PDB entry 3HSS | X-ray diffraction, 1.90 A resolution | chains A and B

== Chain A (and B) ==
Name: putative Bromoperoxidase
Organism: Mycobacterium tuberculosis
Notes: EC 1.11.1.-; chain B of this document is another copy of the same molecule, construct and numbering; everything in this record applies to it too
Reference sequence: O06420 (O06420_MYCTU); residues 2-262 here = UniProt positions 2-262
Chain sequence (293 residues; numbered -30 to 262; the number before each row is that of its first residue; numbers below 1 keep their minus sign (Met-30 is residue -30)):
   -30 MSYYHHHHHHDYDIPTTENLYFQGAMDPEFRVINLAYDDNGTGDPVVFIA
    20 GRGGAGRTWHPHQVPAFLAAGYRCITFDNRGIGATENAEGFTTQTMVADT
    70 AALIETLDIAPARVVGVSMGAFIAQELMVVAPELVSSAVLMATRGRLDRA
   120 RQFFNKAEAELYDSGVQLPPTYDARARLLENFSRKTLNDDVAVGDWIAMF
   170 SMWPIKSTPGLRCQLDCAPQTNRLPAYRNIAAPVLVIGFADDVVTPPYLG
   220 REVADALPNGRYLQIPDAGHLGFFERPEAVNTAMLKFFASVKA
Disordered / not traced: -30 to -13, 262 (chain B: -30 to 1)
Sequence notes: expression tag (-30 to 1)
Ion coordination: Na+: Ala223, Leu226, Gly229
Residues lining bound ligands: malonic acid (MLA): Thr27, Arg146, Met168, Phe169, Trp172, Leu240, Phe243
From the paper describing this entry:
  - catalytic residues: Arg21, Ser87, Met88, Asp211, His239
  - binding site for malonic acid: Arg21, Thr27, Ser87, Met88, Arg120, Arg146, Met168, Phe169, Trp172, His239, Leu240, Phe243
  - binding site for 2-amino-2-hydroxymethyl-propane-1,3-diol: Met88, Gln183, Leu184
  - conformationally variable residues (loop rearrangement): Arg113 to Lys125
  - self-association interface (contacts with another copy of this molecule): Arg115 to Ile166, Ala209 to Tyr217

== Interface between chain A and chain B ==
Contacting residue pairs (58; chain A residue first):
  Asp117(A) - Asp159(B)
  Arg118(A) - Asp159(B)  hydrogen bond (backbone-side chain)
  Arg118(A) - Gly163(B)
  Ala119(A) - Leu156(B)
  Arg120(A) - Leu156(B)  hydrogen bond (side chain-backbone)
  Arg120(A) - Asn157(B)  hydrogen bond
  Phe122(A) - Thr140(B)
  Phe122(A) - Ala143(B)  hydrophobic
  Phe122(A) - Arg144(B)
  Phe122(A) - Leu147(B)  hydrophobic
  Phe122(A) - Ile166(B)  hydrophobic
  Phe123(A) - Arg144(B)
  Phe123(A) - Leu148(B)  hydrophobic
  Lys125(A) - Thr140(B)  hydrogen bond
  Ala126(A) - Thr140(B)
  Ala126(A) - Tyr141(B)  hydrophobic
  Ala126(A) - Arg144(B)
  Glu127(A) - Tyr141(B)
  Glu129(A) - Pro138(B)
  Glu129(A) - Pro139(B)
  Glu129(A) - Thr140(B)  hydrogen bond
  Glu129(A) - Tyr141(B)  hydrogen bond (side chain-backbone)
  Leu130(A) - Tyr141(B)  hydrophobic
  Ser133(A) - Pro138(B)
  Val135(A) - Val135(B)  hydrophobic
  Val135(A) - Gln136(B)
  Gln136(A) - Val135(B)
  Leu137(A) - Leu137(B)  hydrophobic
  Leu137(A) - Tyr141(B)
  Pro138(A) - Glu129(B)
  Pro138(A) - Ser133(B)
  Pro139(A) - Glu129(B)
  Thr140(A) - Phe122(B)
  Thr140(A) - Lys125(B)
  Thr140(A) - Ala126(B)
  Thr140(A) - Glu129(B)  hydrogen bond (backbone-side chain)
  Tyr141(A) - Ala126(B)  hydrophobic
  Tyr141(A) - Glu129(B)  hydrogen bond (backbone-side chain)
  Tyr141(A) - Leu130(B)  hydrophobic
  Tyr141(A) - Leu137(B)
  Tyr141(A) - Ala145(B)
  Ala143(A) - Phe122(B)
  Arg144(A) - Phe122(B)
  Arg144(A) - Phe123(B)
  Arg144(A) - Ala126(B)
  Arg144(A) - Glu149(B)  salt bridge
  Leu147(A) - Phe122(B)  hydrophobic
  Glu149(A) - Arg144(B)  salt bridge
  Arg153(A) - Arg153(B)
  Arg153(A) - Asp210(B)  hydrogen bond (side chain-backbone)
  Arg153(A) - Val212(B)
  Asn157(A) - Pro215(B)
  Asn157(A) - Tyr217(B)
  Asp159(A) - Arg118(B)
  Ile166(A) - Phe122(B)  hydrophobic
  Asp210(A) - Arg153(B)  salt bridge
  Pro215(A) - Asn157(B)
  Tyr217(A) - Asn157(B)
Also at the interface, not in a pair above, chain A (34 interface residues in all): Ala145, Leu148, Ala209, Val212
Also at the interface, not in a pair above, chain B (34 interface residues in all): Val162, Asp211, Val213

== Summary ==
The chain A/chain B interface involves 34 residues from each chain; the contacts include 9 hydrogen bonds and
3 salt bridges. Polar contacts include Arg144(A)-Glu149(B), Asp210(A)-Arg153(B) and Arg118(A)-Asp159(B). The
paper reports catalytic residues Arg21(A), Ser87(A) and Met88(A) among others; a binding site for malonic acid
at Arg21(A), Thr27(A) and Ser87(A) among others.
Chain A and chain B are both putative Bromoperoxidase (Mycobacterium tuberculosis); the structure, A higher
resolution structure of Rv0554 from Mycobacterium tuberculosis complexed with malonic acid, was determined by
X-ray diffraction together with 3HYS and 3E3A from the same study.
